PDB entry 6BX3 | electron microscopy, 4.30 A resolution (low resolution: residue-level contacts below are approximate; hydrogen-bond / salt-bridge calls are withheld) | chains E and F of the 7 polymer chains in the assembly

[Chain E]
Protein: Histone-lysine N-methyltransferase, H3 lysine-4 specific
Organism: Saccharomyces cerevisiae (strain YJM789)
Notes: EC 2.1.1.43
Reference sequence: A6ZT27 (A6ZT27_YEAS7); residues 799-1076 here = UniProt positions 799-1076
Chain sequence (278 residues; each row starts with the number of its first residue):
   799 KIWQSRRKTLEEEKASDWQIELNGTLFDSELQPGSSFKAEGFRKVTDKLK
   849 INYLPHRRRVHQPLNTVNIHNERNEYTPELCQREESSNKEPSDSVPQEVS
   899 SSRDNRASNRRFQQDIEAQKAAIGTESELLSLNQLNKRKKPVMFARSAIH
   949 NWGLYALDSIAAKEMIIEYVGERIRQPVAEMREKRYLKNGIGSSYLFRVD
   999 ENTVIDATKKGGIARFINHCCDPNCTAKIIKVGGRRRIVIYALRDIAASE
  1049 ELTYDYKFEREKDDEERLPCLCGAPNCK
Disordered / not traced: 851-924, 1056-1066, 1076
Differences from the reference sequence: conflict Val-843 (Ile in A6ZT27)

[Chain F]
Protein: COMPASS component SPP1
Organism: Saccharomyces cerevisiae (strain ATCC 204508 / S288c)
Reference sequence: Q03012 (SPP1_YEAST); numbering as in UniProt (aligned over 117-353)
Chain sequence (237 residues; each row starts with the number of its first residue):
   117 HGREFVNDIWSRLKTDEDRAVVKKMVEQTGHIDKFKKFGQLDFIDNNIVV
   167 KTDDEKEIFDQIVVRDMTLKTLEDDLQEVQEISLPLFKKKLELLEVYLGW
   217 LDNVYTEMRKLDDDAASHVECGKEDSKGTKRKKKKNSSRSRARKNICGYC
   267 STYERIPCSVEEFVRDFGSNEEATKIHEVCTKWKCNRHLDWVSTNQEQYL
   317 QQIDSLESMQERLQHLIQARKKQLNIQYYEEILRRGL
Disordered / not traced: 242-260, 351-353
Curated features (UniProtKB/Swiss-Prot):
  - binding site (Zn(2+)): His-117

[Interface between chain E and chain F]
Contacting residue pairs (15; chain E residue first):
  Ile-800(E) / Asp-169(F)
  Ile-800(E) / Thr-187(F)
  Trp-801(E) / Leu-185(F)
  Gln-802(E) / Leu-349(F)
  Ser-803(E) / Val-166(F)
  Ser-803(E) / Asp-170(F)
  Arg-804(E) / Asp-170(F)
  Arg-804(E) / Gln-177(F)
  Arg-805(E) / Tyr-345(F)
  Thr-807(E) / Gln-177(F)
  Leu-808(E) / Ile-178(F)
  Leu-808(E) / Val-180(F)
  Glu-810(E) / Asp-134(F)
  Glu-811(E) / Ala-136(F)
  Glu-811(E) / Ile-178(F)
Other interface residues (no listed pair), chain F (14 interface residues in all): Val-137, Ile-348

[In short]
10 residues of chain E and 14 residues of chain F are in contact. UniProt lists Zn2+-binding residue
His-117(F) on chain F.
Here chain E is Histone-lysine N-methyltransferase, H3 lysine-4 specific (Saccharomyces cerevisiae (strain
YJM789)) and chain F is COMPASS component SPP1 (Saccharomyces cerevisiae (strain ATCC 204508 / S288c)). Entry
6BX3 (Structure of histone H3k4 methyltransferase) was determined by electron microscopy (same publication as
6E29).
